PDB entry 6LE5 | X-ray diffraction, 3.10 A resolution | chains A and B

# Chain A
Name: Calcium uptake protein 1, mitochondrial
Source organism: Homo sapiens
UniProt: Q9BPX6 (MICU1_HUMAN); residues 97-444 here = UniProt positions 97-444
Amino-acid sequence (348 residues; numbered 97 to 444; the number before each row is that of its first residue):
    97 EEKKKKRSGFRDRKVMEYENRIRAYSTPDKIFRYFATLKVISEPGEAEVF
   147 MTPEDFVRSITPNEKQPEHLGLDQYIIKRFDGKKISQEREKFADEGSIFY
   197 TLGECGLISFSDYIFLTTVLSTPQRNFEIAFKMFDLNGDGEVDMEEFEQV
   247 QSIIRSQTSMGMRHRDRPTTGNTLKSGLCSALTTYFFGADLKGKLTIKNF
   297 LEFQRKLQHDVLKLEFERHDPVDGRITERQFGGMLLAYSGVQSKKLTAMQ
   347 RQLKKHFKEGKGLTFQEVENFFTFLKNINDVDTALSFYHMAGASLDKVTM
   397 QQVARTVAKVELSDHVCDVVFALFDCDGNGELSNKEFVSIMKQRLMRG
Unresolved in the structure: 97-107, 133-144, 171-191, 256-275, 284-287, 319, 336-358, 387-392, 406-409, 421-429, 442-444
What the authors report for this chain:
  - contacts within the chain: Leu-232/Glu-242 (backbone contact)
  - conformationally variable residues (loop rearrangement): Asp-231, Leu-232

# Chain B
Name: Calcium uptake protein 2, mitochondrial
Source organism: Homo sapiens
UniProt: Q8IYU8 (MICU2_HUMAN); numbering as in UniProt (aligned over 84-401)
Amino-acid sequence (325 residues; each row starts with the number of its first residue):
    77 HHHHHHMSLRKQRFMQFSSLEHEGEYYMTPRDFLFSVMFEQMERKTSVKK
   127 LTKKDIEDTLSGIQTAGCGSTFFRDLGDKGLISYTEYLFLLTILTKPHSG
   177 FHVAFKMLDTDGNEMIEKREFFKLQKIISKQDDLMTVKTNETGYQEAIVK
   227 EPEINTTLQMRFFGKRGQRKLHYKEFRRFMENLQTEIQEMEFLQFSKGLS
   277 FMRKEDFAEWLLFFTNTENKDIYWKNVREKLSAGESISLDEFKSFCHFTT
   327 HLEDFAIAMQMFSLAHRPVRLAEFKRAVKVATGQELSNNILDTVFKIFDL
   377 DGDECLSHEEFLGVLKNRMHRGLWV
Unresolved in the structure: 77-87, 207-228, 399-401
Sequence notes: expression tag (77-83)
Modified residues: Mse-83, Mse-211 (selenomethionine); Mse-91, Mse-104, Mse-114, Mse-118, Mse-183, Mse-191, Mse-236, Mse-256, Mse-266, Mse-278, Mse-335, Mse-337, Mse-395 (selenomethionine; parent Met)

# Chain A / chain B interface
Residue-residue contacts (32):
  Arg-221(A) / Asp-330(B)  salt bridge
  Asn-222(A) / Ile-333(B)
  Ile-225(A) / Asp-330(B)
  Ile-225(A) / Ile-333(B)  hydrophobic
  Ile-225(A) / Ala-334(B)  hydrophobic
  Lys-228(A) / Arg-352(B)
  Lys-228(A) / Val-356(B)
  Met-229(A) / Phe-338(B)  hydrophobic
  Met-229(A) / Glu-349(B)
  Met-229(A) / Ala-353(B)  hydrophobic
  Met-229(A) / Val-356(B)  hydrophobic
  Asp-231(A) / Arg-352(B)  salt bridge
  Leu-232(A) / Arg-352(B)
  Asn-233(A) / Arg-352(B)
  Asn-233(A) / Lys-355(B)  hydrogen bond (backbone-side chain)
  Gly-234(A) / Arg-352(B)
  Ile-249(A) / Mse-337(B)  hydrophobic
  Ile-249(A) / Ala-341(B)  hydrophobic
  Ile-250(A) / Mse-337(B)
  Ser-252(A) / Ala-341(B)
  Gln-253(A) / Gln-336(B)
  Gln-253(A) / Mse-337(B)
  Gln-253(A) / Leu-340(B)
  Asp-376(A) / Val-179(B)
  Thr-379(A) / Val-179(B)
  Ala-380(A) / Mse-183(B)
  Phe-383(A) / Mse-183(B)
  Phe-383(A) / Ile-203(B)
  Tyr-384(A) / Mse-183(B)  hydrophobic
  Met-386(A) / Ile-203(B)
  Met-386(A) / Lys-206(B)
  Thr-402(A) / Thr-186(B)
Other interface residues (no listed pair), chain A (22 interface residues in all): Ala-226, Gln-398
Other interface residues (no listed pair), chain B (20 interface residues in all): Lys-182, Arg-343
Interface features reported in the paper:
  - residue pairs: Arg-221(A)/Asp-330(B) (salt bridge), Lys-228(A)/Arg-352(B) (backbone contact), Asp-231(A)/Arg-352(B) (salt bridge)
  - interface residues, chain A: Met-229(A), Phe-383(A), Tyr-384(A), Met-386(A)
  - interface residues, chain B: Val-179(B), Mse-183(B), Ile-203(B), Mse-337(B)

# In short
22 residues of chain A face 20 of chain B across their interface; the contacts include 1 hydrogen bond and 2
salt bridges. Polar pairs include Arg-221(A)/Asp-330(B), Asp-231(A)/Arg-352(B) and Asn-233(A)/Lys-355(B). The
authors report salt bridges between Arg-221(A) and Asp-330(B) and Asp-231(A) and Arg-352(B); a backbone
contact between Lys-228(A) and Arg-352(B). The paper reports interface residues Met-229(A), Phe-383(A) and
Val-179(B) among others; conformational variability at Asp-231(A) and Leu-232(A).
Here chain A is Calcium uptake protein 1, mitochondrial and chain B is Calcium uptake protein 2,
mitochondrial, both from Homo sapiens. Entry 6LE5 (Crystal structure of the mitochondrial calcium uptake 1 and
2 heterodimer (MICU1-MICU2 heterodimer) in an apo ...) was determined by X-ray diffraction.
